PDB entry 1D4C | X-ray diffraction, 2.90 A resolution | chain A

[Chain A]
Protein: Flavocytochrome C fumarate reductase
Source organism: Shewanella oneidensis
Notes: EC 1.3.99.1
UniProt: P83223 (FRDA_SHEON); residues 0-571 here correspond to UniProt positions 25-596 (UniProt number = residue number + 25)
Sequence (572 residues; numbered 0 to 571; the number before each row is that of its first residue; numbering starts at 0):
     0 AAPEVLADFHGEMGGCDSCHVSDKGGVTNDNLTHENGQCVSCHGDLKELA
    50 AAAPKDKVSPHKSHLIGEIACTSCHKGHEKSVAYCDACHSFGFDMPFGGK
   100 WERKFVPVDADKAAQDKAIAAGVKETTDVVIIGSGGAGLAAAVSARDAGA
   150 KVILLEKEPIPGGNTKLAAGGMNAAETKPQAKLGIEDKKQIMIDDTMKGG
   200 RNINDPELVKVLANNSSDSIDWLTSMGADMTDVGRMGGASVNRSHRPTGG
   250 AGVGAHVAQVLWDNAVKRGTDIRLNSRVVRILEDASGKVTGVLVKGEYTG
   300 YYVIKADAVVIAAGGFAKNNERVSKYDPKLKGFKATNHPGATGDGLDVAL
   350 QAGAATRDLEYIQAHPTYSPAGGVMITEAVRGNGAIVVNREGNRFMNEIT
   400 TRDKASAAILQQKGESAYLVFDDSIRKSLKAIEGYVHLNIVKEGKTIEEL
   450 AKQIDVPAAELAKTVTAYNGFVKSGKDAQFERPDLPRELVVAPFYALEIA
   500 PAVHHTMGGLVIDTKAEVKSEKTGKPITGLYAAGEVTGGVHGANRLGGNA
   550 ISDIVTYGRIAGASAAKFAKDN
Not modelled in the structure: 0, 571
Covalent attachments: heme c (HEC) linked to Cys15, Cys18, Cys38, Cys41, Cys70, Cys73, Cys84, Cys87
Metal / ion sites: heme c Fe (4 sites), coordinated by His9, His19, His42, His60, His63, His74, His77, His88
Ligand contacts:
  - FAD (flavin-adenine dinucleotide): Ile131, Gly132, Ser133, Gly134, Gly135, Ala136, Leu154, Glu155, Lys156, Glu157, Gly161, Gly162, Asn163, Thr164, Leu166, Ala167, Ala168, Gly169, Gly170, Met235, Val252, Ser275, Arg276, Val277, Ala311, Ala312, Gly313, Thr335, Asn336, His337, Gly339, Asp343, Gly344, Met374, His503, His504, Ala532, Gly533, Glu534, Arg544, Gly547, Asn548, Ala549, Ile550, Ile553
  - heme c (HEC), molecule 1: Leu5, Ala6, His9, Gly14, Ser17, His19, Lys23, Gly24, Gly25, Val26, Leu31, Glu34, Thr71, Lys75, Gly76, His77, Glu78, Tyr297
  - heme c (HEC), molecule 2: Leu5, Phe8, His9, Met12, Ser17, Glu34, Gln37, His42, Thr71, His74, Pro95, Phe96
  - heme c (HEC), molecule 3: Val39, His42, Gly43, Asp44, Leu45, Leu48, Pro59, His60, Ile68, Ala69, Ser72, His74, Ala82, Tyr83, Phe92, Asp93, Met94, Pro95
  - heme c (HEC), molecule 4: Val57, Ser58, Pro59, Ser62, His63, Leu64, Tyr83, His88, Phe90, Phe92, Leu166, Ala167, Ala168, His337, Pro338, Val373, Gly433, Tyr434, His436, Leu437

[In short]
Bound to chain A: flavin-adenine dinucleotide. Heme c is covalently linked to Cys18, Cys38, Cys70 and Cys84.
His9 and His42 coordinate a heme c Fe ion.
Chain A is Flavocytochrome C fumarate reductase (Shewanella oneidensis); the structure, Crystal structure of
the uncomplexed form of the flavocytochrome C fumarate reductase of shewanella putrefaciens strain ..., was
determined by X-ray diffraction (same publication as 1D4D and 1D4E).
